Entry 1VYZ (X-ray diffraction, 2.21 A resolution); this record covers chain A.

[Chain A]
Protein: Cell division protein kinase 2
Source organism: Homo sapiens
Notes: EC 2.7.1.37
Reference sequence: P24941 (CDK2_HUMAN); numbering as in UniProt (aligned over 1-298)
Amino-acid sequence (298 residues; row label = number of the first residue in the row):
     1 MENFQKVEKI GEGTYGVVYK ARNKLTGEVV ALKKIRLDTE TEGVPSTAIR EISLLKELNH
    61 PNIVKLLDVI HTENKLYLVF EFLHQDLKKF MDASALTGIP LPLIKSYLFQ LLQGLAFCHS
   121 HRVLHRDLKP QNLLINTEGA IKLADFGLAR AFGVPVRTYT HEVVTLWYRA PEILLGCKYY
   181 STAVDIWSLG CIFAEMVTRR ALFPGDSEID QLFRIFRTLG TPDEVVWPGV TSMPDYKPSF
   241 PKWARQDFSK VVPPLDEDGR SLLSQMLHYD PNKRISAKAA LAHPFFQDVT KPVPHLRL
Disordered / not traced: 36-46, 154-161
Ligand contacts: N-(5-cyclopropyl-1H-pyrazol-3-yl)benzamide (N5B): Ile10, Val18, Ala31, Val64, Phe80, Glu81, Phe82, Leu83, His84, Gln85, Asp86, Lys89, Leu134, Ala144, Asp145
Curated features (UniProtKB/Swiss-Prot):
  - active site: Asp127 (Proton acceptor)
  - binding site (ATP): Ile10 to Val18, Lys33, Glu81 to Leu83, Asp86, Lys129 to Asn132, Asp145
  - binding site (Mg(2+)): Asn132, Asp145
  - site (CDK7 binding): Lys9, Lys88, Lys89, Leu166
  - modified residue: Met1 (N-acetylmethionine), Lys6 (N6-acetyllysine), Thr14 (Phosphothreonine), Tyr15 (Phosphotyrosine), Tyr19 (Phosphotyrosine), Thr160 (Phosphothreonine)
  - natural variant: Pro45 (P45L: In a glioblastoma multiforme sample)
  - mutagenesis: Lys9 (K9F: Reduced phosphorylation by CAK), Thr14 (T14A: 2-fold increase in activity), Tyr15 (Y15F: 2-fold increase in activity), Lys88 to Lys89 (Reduced phosphorylation by CAK), Thr160 (T160A: Abolishes activity), Leu166 (L166R: Reduced phosphorylation by CAK and reduced kinase activity)

[Summary]
Ligands of chain A: N-(5-cyclopropyl-1H-pyrazol-3-yl)benzamide. Curated annotation (UniProt) lists active-site
residue Asp127, 19 ATP-binding residues, Mg2+-binding residues Asn132 and Asp145 and 7 mutagenesis sites.
Chain A is Cell division protein kinase 2 (Homo sapiens); the structure, Structure of CDK2 complexed with
PNU-181227, was determined by X-ray diffraction together with 1VYW from the same study.
